PDB entry 5VUD | X-ray diffraction, 2.00 A resolution | chains A and B of the 3 polymer chains in the assembly

== Chain A ==
Protein: HLA class I histocompatibility antigen, B-57 alpha chain
Source organism: Homo sapiens
Reference sequence: P18465 (1B57_HUMAN); residues 1-276 here correspond to UniProt positions 25-300 (UniProt number = residue number + 24)
Chain sequence (276 residues; each row starts with the number of its first residue):
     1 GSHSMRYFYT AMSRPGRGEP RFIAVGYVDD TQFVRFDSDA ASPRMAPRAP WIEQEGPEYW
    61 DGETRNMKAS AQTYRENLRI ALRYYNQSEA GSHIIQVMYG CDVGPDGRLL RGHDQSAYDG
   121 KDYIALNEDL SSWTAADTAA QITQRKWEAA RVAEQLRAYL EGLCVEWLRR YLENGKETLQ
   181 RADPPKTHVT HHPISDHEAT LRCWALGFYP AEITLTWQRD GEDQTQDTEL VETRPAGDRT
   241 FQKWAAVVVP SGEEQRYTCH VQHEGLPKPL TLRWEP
Disulfide bonds: Cys101-Cys164, Cys203-Cys259

== Chain B ==
Protein: Beta-2-microglobulin
Source organism: Homo sapiens
Reference sequence: P61769 (B2MG_HUMAN); residues 1-99 here correspond to UniProt positions 21-119 (UniProt number = residue number + 20)
Chain sequence (99 residues; each row starts with the number of its first residue):
     1 IQRTPKIQVY SRHPAENGKS NFLNCYVSGF HPSDIEVDLL KNGERIEKVE HSDLSFSKDW
    61 SFYLLYYTEF TPTEKDEYAC RVNHVTLSQP KIVKWDRDM
Not modelled in the structure: 98-99
Disulfide bonds: Cys25-Cys80
UniProt features mapped onto this chain:
  - modified residue: Gln2 (Pyrrolidone carboxylic acid)
  - glycosylation: Ile1 (N-linked (Glc) (glycation) isoleucine), Lys19 (N-linked (Glc) (glycation) lysine), Lys41 (N-linked (Glc) (glycation) lysine), Lys48 (N-linked (Glc) (glycation) lysine), Lys58 (N-linked (Glc) (glycation) lysine), Lys91 (N-linked (Glc) (glycation) lysine), Lys94 (N-linked (Glc) (glycation) lysine)

== Chain A / chain B interface ==
Residue-residue contacts (51; chain A residue first):
  Phe8(A) - Ser55(B)
  Phe8(A) - Phe56(B)  hydrophobic
  Tyr9(A) - Phe56(B)
  Thr10(A) - Phe56(B)
  Thr10(A) - Phe62(B)
  Met12(A) - Ser33(B)  hydrogen bond
  Met12(A) - Leu54(B)  hydrophobic
  Val25(A) - Asp53(B)
  Val25(A) - Leu54(B)
  Val25(A) - Ser55(B)
  Tyr27(A) - Ser55(B)
  Tyr27(A) - Tyr63(B)  hydrogen bond
  Gln32(A) - Asp53(B)  hydrogen bond
  Arg35(A) - Asp53(B)  salt bridge
  Arg48(A) - Asp53(B)  salt bridge
  Ile94(A) - Pro32(B)  hydrophobic
  Ile94(A) - Ser33(B)
  Gln96(A) - His31(B)  hydrogen bond
  Gln96(A) - Phe56(B)
  Gln96(A) - Trp60(B)  hydrogen bond (side chain-backbone)
  Gln96(A) - Phe62(B)
  Val97(A) - Phe56(B)
  Met98(A) - Phe56(B)  hydrophobic
  Met98(A) - Lys58(B)
  Met98(A) - Trp60(B)  hydrophobic
  Gln115(A) - Trp60(B)
  Ser116(A) - Trp60(B)
  Ala117(A) - Trp60(B)  hydrophobic
  Asp119(A) - His31(B)
  Gly120(A) - Arg3(B)  hydrogen bond (backbone-side chain)
  Gly120(A) - His31(B)
  Gly120(A) - Trp60(B)
  Asp122(A) - Trp60(B)  hydrogen bond
  Val231(A) - Gln8(B)
  Glu232(A) - Lys6(B)
  Glu232(A) - Gln8(B)  hydrogen bond (backbone-side chain)
  Glu232(A) - Tyr26(B)
  Glu232(A) - Ser28(B)  hydrogen bond
  Arg234(A) - Gln8(B)  hydrogen bond
  Arg234(A) - Tyr10(B)
  Pro235(A) - Tyr10(B)  hydrogen bond (backbone-side chain)
  Pro235(A) - Tyr26(B)
  Pro235(A) - Leu65(B)  hydrophobic
  Ala236(A) - Arg12(B)  hydrogen bond (backbone-side chain)
  Ala236(A) - Asn24(B)  hydrogen bond (backbone-side chain)
  Gly237(A) - Arg12(B)  hydrogen bond (backbone-side chain)
  Asp238(A) - Arg12(B)
  Asp238(A) - His13(B)  salt bridge
  Gln242(A) - Tyr10(B)
  Gln242(A) - Ser11(B)  hydrogen bond (side chain-backbone)
  Gln242(A) - Arg12(B)  hydrogen bond (side chain-backbone)
Interface residues without a listed pair, chain A (32 interface residues in all): Arg17, Ile23, Lys121, Leu206, Thr233
Interface residues without a listed pair, chain B (26 interface residues in all): Pro14, Asp34, Ser57, Asp59

== Summary ==
32 residues of chain A and 26 residues of chain B are in contact; the contacts include 16 hydrogen bonds and 3
salt bridges. Polar contacts include Arg35(A)-Asp53(B), Arg48(A)-Asp53(B) and Asp238(A)-His13(B).
Chain A is HLA class I histocompatibility antigen, B-57 alpha chain and chain B is Beta-2-microglobulin, both
from Homo sapiens; the structure, HLA-B*57:01 presenting LSSPVTKSW, was determined by X-ray diffraction (same
publication as 5VUE, 5VUF, 5VVP, 5VWD, 5VWF, 5VWH and 5VWJ).
